Entry 4IDU (X-ray diffraction, 3.08 A resolution); this record covers chains A and D of the 4 polymer chains in the assembly.

== Chain A (and D) ==
Molecule: SBV nucleoprotein
Organism: Schmallenberg virus
Notes: chain D of this document is another copy of the same molecule, construct and numbering; everything in this record applies to it too
Reference sequence: H2AM13 (H2AM13_SBV); numbering as in UniProt (aligned over 1-233)
Sequence (233 residues; numbered 1 to 233; the number before each row is that of its first residue):
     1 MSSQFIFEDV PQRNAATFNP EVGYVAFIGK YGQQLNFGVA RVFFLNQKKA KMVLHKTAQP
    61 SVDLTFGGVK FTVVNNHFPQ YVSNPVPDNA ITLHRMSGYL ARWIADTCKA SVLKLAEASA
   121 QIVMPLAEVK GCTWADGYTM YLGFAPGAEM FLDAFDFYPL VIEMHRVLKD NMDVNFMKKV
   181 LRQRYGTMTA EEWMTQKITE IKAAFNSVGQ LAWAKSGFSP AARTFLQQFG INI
Disordered / not traced: 1, 193-197, 215-219, 229-233 (chain D: 1, 10-17, 195-199, 221, 230-233)
Curated features (UniProtKB/Swiss-Prot):
  - binding site (RNA): Gln-12, Ala-15, Ala-16, Lys-48, Lys-51, His-77, Arg-95, Arg-166, Lys-178, Lys-179, Arg-182, Arg-184
  - mutagenesis: Arg-41 (R41G: 98% loss of RNA binding and RNA replication activities; when associted with Q-51), Lys-48 (K48E: 99% loss of RNA binding and RNA replication activities), Lys-51 (K51Q: 98% loss of RNA binding and RNA replication activities; when associted with G-41)
Reported in the primary citation:
  - self-association interface (contacts with another copy of this molecule); pairs are residue here / residue on that copy: Trp-103/Leu-113 (hydrophobic contact), Leu-113
  - mutagenesis - R41G, R41G/K51Q, K48E, K51Q: decreased binding to RNA

== How chain A and chain D interact ==
Residue-residue contacts - 5 pairs, chain A then chain D:
  Val-112(A) / Asp-106(D)
  Leu-113(A) / Asp-106(D)  hydrogen bond (backbone-side chain)
  Glu-117(A) / Val-25(D)
  Glu-117(A) / Ile-28(D)
  Gln-121(A) / Val-25(D)
Also at the interface, not in a pair above, chain A (6 interface residues in all): Ala-116, Ala-120
Also at the interface, not in a pair above, chain D (4 interface residues in all): Trp-103

== Overview ==
6 residues of chain A and 4 residues of chain D are in contact, with 1 hydrogen bond. The hydrogen-bonded pair
is Leu-113(A)/Asp-106(D). The paper reports that R41G, R41G/K51Q and K48E of chain A, among others, reduce
binding to RNA; a self-association interface involving Trp-103(A) and Leu-113(A).
Chain A and chain D are both SBV nucleoprotein (Schmallenberg virus); the structure, crystal structure of
Schmallenberg virus nucleoprotein, was determined by X-ray diffraction, deposited together with 4IDX.
